5DO9 - chains A and B; structure by X-ray diffraction, 2.60 A resolution.

Chain A:
Protein: Guanine nucleotide-binding protein G(q) subunit alpha
From: Mus musculus
Notes: fragment: Guanine nucleotide-binding protein G(q) subunit alpha
Reference sequence: P21279 (GNAQ_MOUSE); numbering as in UniProt (aligned over 37-350)
Sequence (314 residues; numbered 37 to 350; the number before each row is that of its first residue):
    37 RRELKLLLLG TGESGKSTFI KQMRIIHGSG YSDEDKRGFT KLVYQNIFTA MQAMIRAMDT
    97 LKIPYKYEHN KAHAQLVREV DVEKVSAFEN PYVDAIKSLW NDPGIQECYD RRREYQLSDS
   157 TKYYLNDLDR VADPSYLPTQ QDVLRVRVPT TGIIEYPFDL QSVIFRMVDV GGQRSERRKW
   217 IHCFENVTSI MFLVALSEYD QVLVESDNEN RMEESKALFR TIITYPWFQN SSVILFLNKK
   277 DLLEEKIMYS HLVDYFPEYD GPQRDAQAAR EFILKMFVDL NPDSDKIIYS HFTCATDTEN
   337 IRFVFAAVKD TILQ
Bound ions: Mg2+: Ser-53, Thr-186 (together with GDP)
Small-molecule neighbours:
  - tetrafluoroaluminate (ALF): Thr-47, Gly-48, Glu-49, Lys-52, Ser-53, Arg-183, Val-184, Pro-185, Thr-186, Val-206, Gly-207, Gly-208, Gln-209
  - GDP (guanosine-5'-diphosphate): Thr-47, Gly-48, Glu-49, Ser-50, Gly-51, Lys-52, Ser-53, Thr-54, Asp-155, Ser-156, Leu-180, Arg-181, Val-182, Arg-183, Val-184, Thr-186, Asn-274, Lys-275, Asp-277, Leu-278, Thr-329, Cys-330, Ala-331, Thr-332
Curated features (UniProtKB/Swiss-Prot):
  - region: Lys-41 to Thr-54 (G1 motif), Asp-178 to Thr-186 (G2 motif), Phe-201 to Arg-210 (G3 motif), Ile-270 to Asp-277 (G4 motif), Thr-329 to Thr-334 (G5 motif)
  - binding site (GTP): Ser-50, Gly-51, Lys-52, Ser-53, Thr-54, Ser-156, Leu-180, Arg-181, Arg-183, Asn-274, Lys-275, Asp-277, Ala-331
  - binding site (Mg(2+)): Ser-53, Thr-186
  - modified residue: Gln-209 (5-glutamyl histamine)
  - mutagenesis: His-218 (H218A: Reduced ability to activate phospholipase PLCB3)

Chain B:
Protein: Regulator of G-protein signaling 8
From: Homo sapiens
Notes: fragment: RGS Domain
Reference sequence: P57771 (RGS8_HUMAN), isoform P57771-2; residues 42-173 here correspond to UniProt positions 60-191 (UniProt number = residue number + 18)
Sequence (134 residues; numbered 40 to 173; the number before each row is that of its first residue):
    40 SMLKRLSTEE ATRWADSFDV LLSHKYGVAA FRAFLKTEFS EENLEFWLAC EEFKKTRSTA
   100 KLVSKAHRIF EEFVDVQAPR EVNIDFQTRE ATRKNLQEPS LTCFDQAQGK VHSLMEKDSY
   160 PRFLRSKMYL DLLS
Sequence notes: expression tag (40-41)
Reported in the primary citation:
  - mutagenesis - E155K, E155K/K156Y, K156Y: increased catalytic activity

Chain A / chain B interface:
Contacting residue pairs (39):
  Arg-60(A) with Arg-164(B)
  Gln-81(A) with Lys-156(B), hydrogen bond
  Arg-92(A) with Gln-126(B)
  Glu-119(A) with His-151(B), salt bridge; Ser-152(B), hydrogen bond; Glu-155(B); Lys-156(B)
  Val-184(A) with Lys-156(B)
  Pro-185(A) with Leu-153(B), hydrophobic; Asp-157(B)
  Thr-186(A) with Asn-122(B); Asp-157(B)
  Thr-187(A) with Ser-79(B); Asn-82(B), hydrogen bond; Asp-157(B), hydrogen bond (backbone-side chain); Ser-158(B)
  Gly-188(A) with Glu-77(B); Phe-78(B)
  Ile-189(A) with Glu-77(B), hydrogen bond (backbone-backbone)
  Ile-190(A) with Glu-77(B); Arg-161(B)
  Tyr-192(A) with Arg-161(B)
  Gln-209(A) with Asn-122(B), hydrogen bond
  Ser-211(A) with Glu-120(B); Asn-122(B)
  Glu-212(A) with Asn-122(B), hydrogen bond
  Arg-214(A) with Glu-81(B); Pro-118(B); Arg-119(B); Glu-120(B), hydrogen bond (side chain-backbone)
  Lys-215(A) with Phe-78(B), hydrogen bond (side chain-backbone); Glu-81(B), salt bridge
  His-218(A) with Phe-78(B)
  Val-240(A) with Asp-124(B); Phe-125(B), hydrogen bond (backbone-backbone)
  Glu-241(A) with Phe-125(B); Arg-128(B), hydrogen bond (backbone-side chain)
  Ser-242(A) with Phe-125(B)
  Asp-243(A) with Phe-125(B)
Interface residues without a listed pair, chain A (24 interface residues in all): Lys-77, Leu-78
Interface residues without a listed pair, chain B (24 interface residues in all): Thr-76, Val-121
The authors on this interface:
  - specific contacts: Glu-241(A)/Arg-128(B) (backbone contact), Asp-243(A)/Phe-125(B)
  - interface residues, chain A: Pro-185(A)
  - interface residues, chain B: Glu-155(B)

Summary:
Chain A and chain B each contribute 24 residues to their interface, with 11 hydrogen bonds and 2 salt bridges.
Polar pairs include Glu-119(A)/His-151(B), Lys-215(A)/Glu-81(B) and Gln-81(A)/Lys-156(B). The authors report a
backbone contact between Glu-241(A) and Arg-128(B); a contact between Asp-243(A) and Phe-125(B). The paper
reports that E155K, E155K/K156Y and K156Y of chain B increase catalytic activity; interface residues
Pro-185(A) and Glu-155(B).
Here chain A is Guanine nucleotide-binding protein G(q) subunit alpha (Mus musculus) and chain B is Regulator
of G-protein signaling 8 (Homo sapiens). Entry 5DO9 (Structure of regulator of G protein signaling 8 (RGS8) in
complex with AlF4-activated Galpha-q) was determined by X-ray diffraction.
